PDB entry 7RE1 | electron microscopy, 2.91 A resolution | chains C and D of the 8 polymer chains in the assembly

== Chain C ==
Name: Non-structural protein 7
Organism: Severe acute respiratory syndrome coronavirus 2
UniProt: P0DTD1 (R1AB_SARS2); residues 1-83 here correspond to UniProt positions 3860-3942 (UniProt number = residue number + 3859)
Amino-acid sequence (88 residues; each row starts with the number of its first residue; numbers below 1 keep their minus sign (Gly-4 is residue -4)):
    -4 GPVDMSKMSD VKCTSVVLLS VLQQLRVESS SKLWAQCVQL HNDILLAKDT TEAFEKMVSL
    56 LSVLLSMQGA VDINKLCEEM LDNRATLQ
Not modelled in the structure: -4 to 0, 76-83
Sequence notes: expression tag (-4 to 0)
UniProt features mapped onto this chain:
  - site: Gln83 (Cleavage)

== Chain D ==
Name: Non-structural protein 8
Organism: Severe acute respiratory syndrome coronavirus 2
UniProt: P0DTD1 (R1AB_SARS2); residues 1-198 here correspond to UniProt positions 3943-4140 (UniProt number = residue number + 3942)
Amino-acid sequence (199 residues; row label = number of the first residue in the row; numbering starts at 0):
     0 MAIASEFSSL PSYAAFATAQ EAYEQAVANG DSEVVLKKLK KSLNVAKSEF DRDAAMQRKL
    60 EKMADQAMTQ MYKQARSEDK RAKVTSAMQT MLFTMLRKLD NDALNNIINN ARDGCVPLNI
   120 IPLTTAAKLM VVIPDYNTYK NTCDGTTFTY ASALWEIQQV VDADSKIVQL SEISMDNSPN
   180 LAWPLIVTAL RANSAVKLQ
Not modelled in the structure: 0-6, 192-198
Sequence notes: initiating methionine (0)
UniProt features mapped onto this chain:
  - site: Gln198 (Cleavage)
Ligand contacts: chapso (1N7): Ala63, Ala66, Met67, Met70

== How chain C and chain D interact ==
Pairs across the interface (57; chain C residue first):
  Lys2(C) with Lys97(D); Leu98(D), hydrogen bond (side chain-backbone)
  Asp5(C) with Leu98(D)
  Cys8(C) with Met94(D), hydrophobic
  Thr9(C) with Leu91(D); Met94(D); Leu95(D); Leu98(D)
  Val12(C) with Met87(D); Leu91(D), hydrophobic; Met94(D), hydrophobic
  Leu13(C) with Leu91(D), hydrophobic
  Val16(C) with Met87(D), hydrophobic; Leu91(D), hydrophobic
  Gln19(C) with Val83(D), hydrogen bond (side chain-backbone); Thr84(D); Met87(D)
  Leu28(C) with Ile119(D), hydrophobic
  Gln31(C) with Ile119(D)
  Phe49(C) with Asn100(D)
  Glu50(C) with Leu122(D)
  Lys51(C) with Leu122(D)
  Met52(C) with Leu95(D), hydrophobic; Leu103(D)
  Val53(C) with Ala102(D), hydrophobic; Leu103(D), hydrophobic; Ile120(D), hydrophobic
  Ser54(C) with Ile119(D); Ile120(D), hydrogen bond (side chain-backbone); Leu122(D)
  Leu56(C) with Leu95(D), hydrophobic; Leu103(D), hydrophobic; Ile106(D), hydrophobic; Ile107(D), hydrophobic
  Ser57(C) with Pro116(D); Ile119(D); Ile120(D), hydrogen bond (side chain-backbone)
  Val58(C) with Ile119(D), hydrophobic
  Leu59(C) with Leu91(D), hydrophobic
  Leu60(C) with Ile106(D); Ala110(D), hydrophobic; Val115(D)
  Ser61(C) with Pro116(D)
  Gln63(C) with Val115(D)
  Val66(C) with Gln88(D)
  Ile68(C) with Phe92(D), hydrophobic; Arg111(D)
  Asn69(C) with Arg111(D)
  Leu71(C) with Gln88(D); Phe92(D), hydrophobic
  Cys72(C) with Phe92(D), hydrophobic; Ile107(D), hydrophobic; Arg111(D)
  Glu73(C) with Arg111(D)
  Glu74(C) with Thr89(D)
  Met75(C) with Phe92(D); Arg96(D)
Interface residues without a listed pair, chain C (34 interface residues in all): Val6, Ser15, Leu20
Interface residues without a listed pair, chain D (30 interface residues in all): Met90, Thr93, Gly113, Leu117, Asn118, Ala150

== In short ==
34 residues of chain C face 30 of chain D across their interface; the contacts include 4 hydrogen bonds. Polar
pairs include Lys2(C)-Leu98(D), Gln19(C)-Val83(D) and Ser54(C)-Ile120(D). Chain D binds chapso.
Chain C is Non-structural protein 7 and chain D is Non-structural protein 8, both from Severe acute
respiratory syndrome coronavirus 2; the structure, SARS-CoV-2 replication-transcription complex bound to nsp13
helicase - nsp13(2)-RTC (composite), was determined by electron microscopy, deposited together with 7RDX,
7RDY, 7RDZ, 7RE0, 7RE2 and 7RE3.
